7WRJ - chains A and B of the 3 polymer chains in the assembly; structure by electron microscopy, 4.08 A resolution (low resolution: residue-level contacts below are approximate; hydrogen-bond / salt-bridge calls are withheld).

[Chain A]
Name: BD55-4637H
Organism: Homo sapiens
Amino-acid sequence (257 residues; numbered -18 to 238; the number before each row is that of its first residue; numbers below 1 keep their minus sign (Met-18 is residue -18)):
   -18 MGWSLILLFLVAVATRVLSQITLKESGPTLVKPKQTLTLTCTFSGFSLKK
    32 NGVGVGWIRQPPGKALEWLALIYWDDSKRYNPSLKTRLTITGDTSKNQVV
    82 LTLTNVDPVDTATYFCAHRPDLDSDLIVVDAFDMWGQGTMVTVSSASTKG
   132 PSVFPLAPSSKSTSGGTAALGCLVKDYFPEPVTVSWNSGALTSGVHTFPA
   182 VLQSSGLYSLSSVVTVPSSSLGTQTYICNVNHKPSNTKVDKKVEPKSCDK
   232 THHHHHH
Unresolved in the structure: -18 to 0, 126-238
Cystine bridges: Cys22-Cys97

[Chain B]
Name: BD55-4637L
Organism: Homo sapiens
Amino-acid sequence (235 residues; row label = number of the first residue in the row; numbers below 1 keep their minus sign (Met-18 is residue -18)):
   -18 MGWSCIILFLVATATGVHSQSVLTQPPSASGTPGQRVTISCSGSSSNIGR
    32 NTVNWYQHLPGTVPKLLIYHNNHRPSGVPGRFSGSKSGTSASLAISGLQS
    82 EDEADYYCETWDDSLSGVVFGAGTRLTVLGQPKAAPSVTLFPPSSEELQA
   132 NKATLVCLISDFYPGAVTVAWKADSSPVKAGVETTTPSKQSNNKYAASSY
   182 LSLTPEQWKSHRSYSCQVTHEGSTVEKTVAPTECS
Unresolved in the structure: -18 to 3, 110-216
Cystine bridges: Cys22-Cys89

[Interface between chain A and chain B]
Residue-residue contacts (32; chain A residue first):
  Gln41(A) - His39(B)
  Ala46(A) - Tyr88(B)
  Leu47(A) - Tyr88(B)
  Leu47(A) - Phe101(B)
  Trp49(A) - Gly98(B)
  Trp49(A) - Val99(B)
  Trp49(A) - Phe101(B)
  Leu52(A) - Trp92(B)
  Arg60(A) - Trp92(B)
  Arg60(A) - Ser97(B)
  Pro63(A) - Leu96(B)
  Phe96(A) - Pro45(B)
  Arg100(A) - Glu90(B)
  Asp104(A) - Tyr50(B)
  Ile108(A) - His51(B)
  Val109(A) - Tyr50(B)
  Val109(A) - His51(B)
  Val110(A) - His51(B)
  Asp111(A) - Asn35(B)
  Ala112(A) - Asn35(B)
  Ala112(A) - Tyr37(B)
  Ala112(A) - Leu47(B)
  Ala112(A) - Glu90(B)
  Phe113(A) - Tyr37(B)
  Phe113(A) - Leu47(B)
  Phe113(A) - Glu90(B)
  Asp114(A) - Leu47(B)
  Trp116(A) - Tyr37(B)
  Trp116(A) - Val44(B)
  Trp116(A) - Pro45(B)
  Gly117(A) - Val44(B)
  Gln118(A) - Val44(B)
Interface residues without a listed pair, chain A (22 interface residues in all): Tyr54, Tyr61
Interface residues without a listed pair, chain B (17 interface residues in all): Lys46

[Overview]
22 residues of chain A face 17 of chain B across their interface.
Here chain A is BD55-4637H and chain B is BD55-4637L, both from Homo sapiens. Entry 7WRJ (Local CryoEM
structure of the SARS-CoV-2 S6P(B.1.1.529) in complex with BD55-4637 Fab) was determined by electron
microscopy.
